Entry 2LP4 (solution NMR); this record covers chains A and Y.

== Chain A ==
Protein: Chemotaxis protein CheA
From: Escherichia coli
Notes: EC 2.7.13.3; fragment: 1-225
Reference sequence: P07363 (CHEA_ECOLI); numbering as in UniProt (aligned over 1-225)
Amino-acid sequence (225 residues; numbered 1 to 225; the number before each row is that of its first residue):
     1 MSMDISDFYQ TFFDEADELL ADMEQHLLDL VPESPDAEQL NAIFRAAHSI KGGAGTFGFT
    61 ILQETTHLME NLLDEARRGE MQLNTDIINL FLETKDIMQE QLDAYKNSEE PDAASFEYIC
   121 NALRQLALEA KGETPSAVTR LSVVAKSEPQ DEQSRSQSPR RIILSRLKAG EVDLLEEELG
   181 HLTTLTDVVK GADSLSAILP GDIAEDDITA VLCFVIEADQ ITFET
Swiss-Prot annotation at these positions:
  - modified residue: H48 (Phosphohistidine)
What the authors report for this chain:
  - mutagenesis - F8A (5-30-fold), E15A (5-30-fold): decreased catalytic activity with Chemotaxis protein CheY (chain Y)
  - catalytic residues: H48

== Chain Y ==
Protein: Chemotaxis protein CheY
From: Escherichia coli
Reference sequence: P0AE67 (CHEY_ECOLI); residue numbers follow UniProt; this construct covers 2-129
Amino-acid sequence (128 residues; each row starts with the number of its first residue):
     2 ADKELKFLVV DDFSTMRRIV RNLLKELGFN NVEEAEDGVD ALNKLQAGGY GFVISDWNMP
    62 NMDGLELLKT IRADGAMSAL PVLMVTAEAK KENIIAAAQA GASGYVVKPF TAATLEEKLN
   122 KIFEKLGM
Swiss-Prot annotation at these positions:
  - binding site (Mg(2+)): D12, D13, D57, N59
  - modified residue: D57 (4-aspartylphosphate), K92 (N6-acetyllysine), K109 (N6-acetyllysine)
  - mutagenesis: D12 (D12A: Abolishes magnesium binding), D13 (D13A: No effect on magnesium binding), D57 (D57A: Abolishes magnesium binding), T87 (T87I: Impairs chemotaxis; when associated with W-106), K92 (K92R: No effect on chemotaxis), I95 (I95A/V: Enhanced CW flagellar rotational signaling activity; I95D/K/M: Loss of CW flagellar rotational signaling activity), Y106 (Y106W: Impairs chemotaxis; when associated with I-87)
What the authors report for this chain:
  - catalytic residues: D57
  - post-translational modification sites: D57 (citing earlier work)

== Interface between chain A and chain Y ==
Contacting residue pairs - 47 pairs, chain A then chain Y:
  M1(A) with E27(Y)
  M3(A) with L24(Y); P110(Y); F111(Y); T112(Y)
  F8(A) with I20(Y)
  T11(A) with T16(Y); I20(Y)
  F12(A) with T16(Y)
  E15(A) with F14(Y); S15(Y); T16(Y)
  L19(A) with F14(Y)
  N41(A) with P61(Y)
  R45(A) with P61(Y)
  H48(A) with D13(Y); N59(Y)
  S49(A) with D13(Y); F14(Y)
  T56(A) with M17(Y); K109(Y); P110(Y)
  R77(A) with P61(Y)
  E171(A) with K122(Y)
  L174(A) with K122(Y)
  E178(A) with Y106(Y); K119(Y)
  H181(A) with Y106(Y)
  L182(A) with K92(Y)
  D202(A) with K92(Y)
  I203(A) with K92(Y); I96(Y)
  D206(A) with Q100(Y)
  D207(A) with Q100(Y)
  A210(A) with A99(Y)
  V211(A) with I95(Y); I96(Y); A99(Y)
  C213(A) with K126(Y)
  F214(A) with I95(Y); A103(Y); S104(Y); G105(Y); K126(Y)
  V215(A) with K126(Y)
  I216(A) with K126(Y)
  E217(A) with K126(Y)
Other interface residues (no listed pair), chain A (31 interface residues in all): G53, F57
Other interface residues (no listed pair), chain Y (31 interface residues in all): D57, N62, A90, A98, E125
Interface features reported in the paper:
  - residue pairs: M3(A)-F111(Y), T11(A)-I20(Y), E15(A)-T16(Y)
  - interface residues, chain A: M3(A), D4(A), F8(A), T11(A), E15(A), G53(A)
  - hot spots on chain A (mutagenesis) - F8A, E15A: decreased binding to Chemotaxis protein CheY (chain Y)
  - interface residues, chain Y: L9(Y), T16(Y), I20(Y), L24(Y), D57(Y), V86(Y), F111(Y)

== Summary ==
The chain A/chain Y interface involves 31 residues from each chain. The paper describes contacts between M3(A)
and F111(Y), T11(A) and I20(Y) and E15(A) and T16(Y). From the paper: catalytic residues H48(A) and D57(Y);
F8A and E15A of chain A reduce catalytic activity with Chemotaxis protein CheY (chain Y).
Chain A is Chemotaxis protein CheA and chain Y is Chemotaxis protein CheY, both from Escherichia coli; the
structure, Solution structure of P1-CheY/P2 complex in bacterial chemotaxis, was determined by solution NMR.
